Entry 9EPC (electron microscopy, 3.00 A resolution); this record covers chains E and H of the 21 polymer chains in the assembly.

== Chain E ==
Protein: DNA-directed RNA polymerase subunit beta''
Source organism: Sinapis alba
UniProt: A0A6C0M829 (A0A6C0M829_SINAL); residue numbers follow UniProt; this construct covers 1-1373
Sequence (1373 residues; each row starts with the number of its first residue):
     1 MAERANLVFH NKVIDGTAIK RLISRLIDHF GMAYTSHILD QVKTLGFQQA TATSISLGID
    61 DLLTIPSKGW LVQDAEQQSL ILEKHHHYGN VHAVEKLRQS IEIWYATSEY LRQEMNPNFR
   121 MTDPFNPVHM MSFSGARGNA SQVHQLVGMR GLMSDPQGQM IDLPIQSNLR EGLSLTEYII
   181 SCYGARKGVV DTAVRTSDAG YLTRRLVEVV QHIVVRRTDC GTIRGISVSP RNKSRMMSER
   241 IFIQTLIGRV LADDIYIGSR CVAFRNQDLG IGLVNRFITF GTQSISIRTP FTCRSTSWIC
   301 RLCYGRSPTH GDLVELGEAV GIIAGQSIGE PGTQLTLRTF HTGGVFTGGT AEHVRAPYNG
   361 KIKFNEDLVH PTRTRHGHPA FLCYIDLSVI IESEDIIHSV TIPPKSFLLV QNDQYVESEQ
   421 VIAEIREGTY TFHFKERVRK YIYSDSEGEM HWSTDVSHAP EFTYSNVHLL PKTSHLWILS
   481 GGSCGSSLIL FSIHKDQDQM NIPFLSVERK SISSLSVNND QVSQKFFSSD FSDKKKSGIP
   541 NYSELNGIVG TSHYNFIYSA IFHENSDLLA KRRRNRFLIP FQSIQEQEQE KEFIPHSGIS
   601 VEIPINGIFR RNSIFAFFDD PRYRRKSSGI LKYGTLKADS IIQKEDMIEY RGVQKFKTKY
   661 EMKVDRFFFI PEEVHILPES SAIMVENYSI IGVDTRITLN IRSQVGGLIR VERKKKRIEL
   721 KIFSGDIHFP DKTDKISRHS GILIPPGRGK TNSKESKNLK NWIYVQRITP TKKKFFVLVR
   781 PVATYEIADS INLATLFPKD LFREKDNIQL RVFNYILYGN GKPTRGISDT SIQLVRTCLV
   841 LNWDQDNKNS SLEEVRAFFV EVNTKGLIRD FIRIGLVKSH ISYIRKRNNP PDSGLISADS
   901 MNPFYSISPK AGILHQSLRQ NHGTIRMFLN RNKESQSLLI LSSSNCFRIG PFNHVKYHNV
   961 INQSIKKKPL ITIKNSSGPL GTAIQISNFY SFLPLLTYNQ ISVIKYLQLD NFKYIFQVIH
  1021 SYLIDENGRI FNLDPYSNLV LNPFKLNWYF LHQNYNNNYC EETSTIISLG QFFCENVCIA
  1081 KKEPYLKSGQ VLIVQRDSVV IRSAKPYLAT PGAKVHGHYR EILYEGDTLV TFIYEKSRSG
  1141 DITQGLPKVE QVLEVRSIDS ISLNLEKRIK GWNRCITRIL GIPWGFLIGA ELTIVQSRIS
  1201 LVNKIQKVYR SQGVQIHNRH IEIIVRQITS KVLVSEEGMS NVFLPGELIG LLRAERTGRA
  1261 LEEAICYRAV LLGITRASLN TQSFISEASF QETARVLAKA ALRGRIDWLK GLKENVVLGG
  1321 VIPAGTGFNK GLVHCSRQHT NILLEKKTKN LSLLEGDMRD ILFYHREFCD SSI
Unresolved in the structure: 1-2, 336-341, 428-434, 507-564, 583-597, 624-791, 820-832, 845-852, 909-919, 959-969, 1138-1143, 1333-1373
Bound ions: Zn2+: C220, C293, C300, C303

== Chain H ==
Protein: PAP3, pTAC10
Source organism: Sinapis alba
Sequence (675 residues; each row starts with the number of its first residue):
     1 MQICQATLTT FTFTNPSNPN FCKPKPLFPS FQPPRRVTLP PCRGFSSDEF PVDETFLEKF
    61 GPKDKDTEDE ARRRNWIERG WAPWEEILTP EADFARKSLN EGEEVPLQSP EAIEAFKMLR
   121 PSYRKKKIKE MGITEDEWYA KQFEIRGDKP PPLDTSWAGP LVVRQIPPRD WPPKGWEVDR
   181 KELEFIREAH KLMAERVWLE DLDKDLKVGE DATVDKMCLE RFKVFLKQYN EWVEANKDRL
   241 EEDSYKYDQD FYPGRRIRGK DYKEGMYELP FYYPGMICEG TVTTLHLYQG AFVDIGGVHE
   301 GWVPIKGNDW FWIRHFIRVG MHVIVEITAK RDPYRFRFPL ELRFVHPNID HMIFNKFDFP
   361 PIFHRDGDTN PDEIRRDCGR PPEPRKDPGS KPEEEGLLSD HPYVDKLWQL HVAEQMILDD
   421 YEANPEKYKG KKLSELSDDE GFDERKEIEH GEAYYKKTKL PKVILKTSVK ELDLEAALIE
   481 RKYHNKLMME AKARGEGYKI EKLRRNIEMD EYDSLHWRRS LEEREALLRD ISSRQALGLP
   541 LEEPGRYKPG SFFGKDQYDP TSALYQYDYW GEPKNSEISK QERMKDAHNK SIVGKGNVWY
   601 DMSYDDAIKQ TIERRKAESN VVTQKEEETE SKEEEEDDDD EYEFDDFDYS ILSDESSIGY
   661 SEQQPLVNGT QVFTD
Unresolved in the structure: 1-63, 615-675

== Interface between chain E and chain H ==
Residue-residue contacts - 454 pairs, chain E then chain H:
  N90(E) with T89(H); E91(H); A92(H); A95(H)
  H92(E) with L99(H)
  E95(E) with L99(H)
  R98(E) with E103(H), salt bridge
  E366(E) with R120(H), salt bridge
  P371(E) with P106(H); L107(H), hydrogen bond (backbone-backbone); F116(H), hydrophobic
  T372(E) with V105(H), hydrogen bond (side chain-backbone); L107(H); F116(H)
  R373(E) with F94(H); A95(H); S98(H), hydrogen bond; L99(H); E103(H); E104(H)
  T374(E) with E104(H)
  R375(E) with E103(H); E104(H), salt bridge
  P379(E) with F116(H), hydrophobic; L119(H), hydrophobic
  A380(E) with F116(H)
  F381(E) with F116(H), hydrophobic
  L382(E) with V105(H); P106(H)
  Y384(E) with P106(H)
  F407(E) with E104(H)
  Q411(E) with R120(H), hydrogen bond
  R426(E) with E104(H), salt bridge
  H451(E) with A82(H); W84(H)
  W452(E) with W81(H), hydrogen bond (backbone-side chain)
  S453(E) with W81(H); P83(H); W84(H), hydrogen bond (side chain-backbone); E86(H)
  D455(E) with R96(H), salt bridge
  V456(E) with E68(H)
  S457(E) with E68(H)
  H458(E) with E68(H), hydrogen bond (backbone-side chain); A71(H); R72(H); N75(H), hydrogen bond; W81(H)
  A459(E) with D66(H); E68(H), hydrogen bond (backbone-side chain); A71(H)
  P460(E) with K65(H)
  T463(E) with D64(H); K65(H)
  K472(E) with N100(H)
  T473(E) with R96(H); L99(H); N100(H), hydrogen bond (backbone-side chain)
  S474(E) with R96(H)
  H475(E) with E86(H); L88(H); A92(H); R96(H)
  W477(E) with E86(H), hydrogen bond
  L490(E) with P371(H), hydrophobic; E383(H)
  S492(E) with R380(H); P381(H); P382(H), hydrogen bond (side chain-backbone); E383(H), hydrogen bond; P384(H)
  I493(E) with H364(H), hydrogen bond (backbone-side chain); P371(H); R375(H); R380(H), hydrogen bond (backbone-side chain)
  H494(E) with H364(H), hydrogen bond
  K495(E) with F359(H); R380(H)
  D496(E) with K306(H); P361(H)
  Q497(E) with Y288(H); Q289(H), hydrogen bond; R337(H), hydrogen bond (backbone-side chain); F357(H); P361(H)
  D498(E) with P361(H); I362(H), hydrogen bond (side chain-backbone); H364(H); R380(H), salt bridge
  Q499(E) with R337(H); I362(H), hydrogen bond (backbone-backbone); F363(H); H364(H), hydrogen bond (backbone-backbone)
  M500(E) with H364(H)
  N501(E) with F363(H); H364(H), hydrogen bond (backbone-backbone); R365(H)
  I502(E) with H364(H); R365(H); D366(H)
  N565(E) with K499(H)
  L568(E) with H411(H), hydrogen bond (backbone-side chain); N506(H)
  L569(E) with W408(H), hydrogen bond (backbone-side chain); H411(H)
  K571(E) with M509(H)
  R573(E) with S399(H); D400(H), salt bridge; H401(H); D513(H), salt bridge
  R574(E) with L398(H); S399(H); D400(H), hydrogen bond (backbone-side chain)
  R576(E) with D400(H), salt bridge; D405(H), salt bridge
  L578(E) with W408(H), hydrophobic
  F581(E) with Y455(H)
  E602(E) with H588(H)
  I603(E) with T458(H)
  P604(E) with T458(H)
  I605(E) with K457(H); T458(H); K459(H), hydrogen bond (backbone-backbone)
  N606(E) with K459(H); L460(H)
  R610(E) with Q581(H), hydrogen bond
  R611(E) with K585(H), hydrogen bond (backbone-side chain)
  N612(E) with K585(H)
  I614(E) with N589(H); I592(H), hydrophobic
  F617(E) with I592(H), hydrophobic
  Y623(E) with W599(H), hydrophobic; Y600(H)
  N792(E) with Q610(H); T611(H)
  L793(E) with Y604(H), hydrophobic; A607(H), hydrophobic; T611(H), hydrogen bond (backbone-side chain)
  T795(E) with Y604(H); I608(H)
  L796(E) with Y604(H), hydrogen bond (backbone-side chain)
  F797(E) with Y604(H), hydrogen bond (backbone-side chain)
  P798(E) with K502(H)
  K799(E) with K502(H)
  D800(E) with D513(H)
  L801(E) with D510(H)
  F802(E) with S399(H); D510(H); S514(H); W517(H), hydrophobic
  L810(E) with S603(H); Y604(H), hydrogen bond (backbone-backbone)
  R811(E) with D601(H), salt bridge; M602(H); S603(H)
  V812(E) with M602(H)
  F813(E) with D601(H)
  N814(E) with N597(H); V598(H); W599(H), hydrogen bond (backbone-backbone); Y600(H), hydrogen bond
  Y815(E) with V593(H), hydrophobic; G596(H); N597(H); V598(H), hydrophobic
  I816(E) with N597(H), hydrogen bond (backbone-backbone)
  L817(E) with V593(H); G596(H)
  G819(E) with K595(H)
  R836(E) with I592(H), hydrogen bond (side chain-backbone)
  A857(E) with L460(H)
  F858(E) with L460(H), hydrophobic; P461(H)
  F859(E) with A453(H), hydrophobic; L460(H), hydrophobic; P461(H), hydrogen bond (backbone-backbone); K462(H); V463(H), hydrogen bond (backbone-backbone)
  V860(E) with V463(H); L465(H), hydrophobic
  E861(E) with K462(H); V463(H), hydrogen bond (backbone-backbone); I464(H); L465(H), hydrogen bond (backbone-backbone)
  V862(E) with V412(H), hydrophobic; L465(H)
  N863(E) with R445(H); I464(H); L465(H), hydrogen bond (backbone-backbone); K466(H); T467(H), hydrogen bond (backbone-backbone)
  T864(E) with A413(H); T467(H)
  K865(E) with L436(H); S437(H), hydrogen bond (side chain-backbone); D439(H), salt bridge; F442(H)
  L867(E) with M416(H), hydrophobic; I417(H), hydrophobic; D420(H)
  I868(E) with M416(H)
  R869(E) with V412(H); M416(H), hydrogen bond; D419(H), salt bridge
  F871(E) with W408(H), hydrophobic; V412(H), hydrophobic
  I884(E) with P388(H), hydrophobic
  R885(E) with P388(H); S390(H), hydrogen bond (side chain-backbone); P392(H); E395(H), salt bridge
  R887(E) with L398(H); E523(H), salt bridge
  N888(E) with E395(H), hydrogen bond; L398(H)
  L895(E) with I448(H)
  I896(E) with I448(H), hydrophobic; V463(H)
  S897(E) with H450(H), hydrogen bond (backbone-side chain)
  A898(E) with H450(H)
  D899(E) with H450(H), hydrogen bond (backbone-side chain)
  H922(E) with Q249(H), hydrogen bond
  T924(E) with R337(H)
  R926(E) with Y288(H)
  N930(E) with R79(H)
  N932(E) with R79(H), hydrogen bond
  L941(E) with Y288(H), hydrophobic
  I971(E) with E210(H)
  N975(E) with E279(H), hydrogen bond
  S976(E) with E279(H)
  S977(E) with E279(H), hydrogen bond (side chain-backbone); G280(H); D294(H), hydrogen bond (side chain-backbone); I295(H); G296(H), hydrogen bond (side chain-backbone)
  G978(E) with C278(H); E279(H), hydrogen bond (backbone-backbone); I295(H)
  P979(E) with Y267(H); F271(H), hydrophobic; Y272(H), hydrophobic; I277(H); C278(H), hydrophobic
  L980(E) with V163(H); Q165(H), hydrogen bond (backbone-side chain); I277(H), hydrogen bond (backbone-backbone)
  G981(E) with V163(H); Q165(H); M276(H); I277(H), hydrogen bond (backbone-backbone)
  T982(E) with V163(H); R164(H), hydrogen bond (backbone-backbone); I166(H); M193(H); G275(H); M276(H)
  A983(E) with V162(H); G275(H); I277(H), hydrophobic
  I984(E) with V162(H), hydrogen bond (backbone-backbone); R164(H); M193(H), hydrophobic; V197(H), hydrophobic
  Q985(E) with R196(H)
  I986(E) with V162(H), hydrophobic; L199(H), hydrophobic
  S987(E) with R196(H), hydrogen bond; V197(H), hydrogen bond (backbone-backbone); W198(H)
  N988(E) with W198(H); L199(H), hydrogen bond (side chain-backbone); E200(H), hydrogen bond
  F989(E) with A158(H); L199(H), hydrophobic
  L995(E) with R343(H)
  L996(E) with W157(H); A158(H); L161(H), hydrophobic; I277(H), hydrophobic
  T997(E) with T155(H); S156(H); W157(H); A158(H); V345(H), hydrogen bond (side chain-backbone); N348(H)
  Y998(E) with T155(H); S156(H), hydrogen bond (backbone-backbone); A158(H), hydrophobic
  N999(E) with N348(H), hydrogen bond; H351(H), hydrogen bond
  Q1000(E) with P151(H); P152(H); D154(H), hydrogen bond (backbone-side chain); H351(H), hydrogen bond
  I1001(E) with H351(H)
  V1003(E) with S156(H)
  Y1014(E) with G159(H), hydrogen bond (backbone-backbone); L199(H), hydrophobic; E200(H), hydrogen bond
  I1015(E) with S156(H); W157(H)
  F1016(E) with S156(H); W157(H), hydrogen bond (backbone-backbone); G159(H); P160(H)
  V1018(E) with W157(H)
  I1019(E) with W157(H), hydrophobic; L161(H), hydrophobic
  H1020(E) with P160(H); L161(H), hydrogen bond (backbone-backbone)
  S1021(E) with L161(H)
  Y1022(E) with P160(H), hydrophobic; L161(H), hydrogen bond (backbone-backbone); V162(H); V163(H), hydrogen bond (backbone-backbone); L202(H), hydrophobic
  L1023(E) with V163(H); Q165(H)
  I1024(E) with V162(H), hydrophobic; V163(H), hydrogen bond (backbone-backbone); R164(H)
  D1025(E) with M217(H); C218(H), hydrogen bond (side chain-backbone); L219(H), hydrogen bond (side chain-backbone)
  E1026(E) with L192(H); C218(H); L219(H); E220(H), hydrogen bond (side chain-backbone); R221(H), salt bridge; F222(H)
  N1027(E) with C218(H)
  R1029(E) with K207(H)
  I1030(E) with L202(H); D205(H); L206(H); K207(H)
  F1031(E) with K207(H); D211(H); A212(H), hydrophobic; M217(H), hydrophobic
  N1032(E) with L206(H); K207(H), hydrogen bond (backbone-backbone)
  L1033(E) with K207(H), hydrogen bond (backbone-backbone); V208(H); G209(H); A212(H)
  D1034(E) with V208(H)
  P1035(E) with V208(H)
  L1041(E) with Q165(H)
  N1042(E) with Y267(H)
  P1043(E) with Q165(H); F222(H); L226(H); F271(H), hydrophobic
  F1044(E) with L226(H); Y229(H), hydrophobic; N230(H); Y267(H), hydrophobic
  L1046(E) with V214(H); L219(H), hydrophobic; K223(H); L226(H), hydrophobic
  N1047(E) with V214(H)
  W1048(E) with A212(H), hydrogen bond (side chain-backbone)
  Y1049(E) with E279(H)
  L1051(E) with E279(H)
  H1052(E) with E279(H), hydrogen bond (backbone-side chain); H322(H)
  Q1053(E) with H322(H), hydrogen bond (side chain-backbone)
  Y1055(E) with W157(H); E279(H), hydrogen bond; H322(H); V323(H); I324(H); H346(H), hydrogen bond (backbone-side chain)
  N1056(E) with H346(H), hydrogen bond (backbone-side chain)
  N1057(E) with L153(H); D154(H); T155(H), hydrogen bond (backbone-backbone)
  Y1059(E) with L153(H), hydrogen bond (backbone-backbone); H315(H); F316(H), hydrogen bond (side chain-backbone); R318(H); M321(H)
  E1061(E) with R318(H), salt bridge
  E1062(E) with G320(H); M321(H); H322(H), salt bridge
  T1063(E) with R318(H), hydrogen bond (backbone-side chain); V319(H), hydrogen bond (side chain-backbone); G320(H)
  T1065(E) with V319(H)
  I1066(E) with A140(H), hydrophobic; F143(H)
  S1068(E) with I145(H); R314(H)
  L1069(E) with W84(H); W310(H), hydrophobic; R314(H), hydrogen bond (backbone-side chain)
  G1070(E) with W84(H)
  Q1071(E) with E85(H); F143(H)
  F1072(E) with W84(H), hydrophobic; E85(H), hydrogen bond (backbone-backbone); E86(H); I87(H), hydrogen bond (backbone-backbone)
  F1073(E) with I87(H); F143(H), hydrophobic
  C1074(E) with I87(H), hydrogen bond (backbone-backbone); L88(H), hydrophobic; T89(H); A92(H), hydrophobic
  N1076(E) with T89(H)
  V1077(E) with I87(H); T89(H)
  C1078(E) with Y139(H); Q142(H), hydrogen bond (backbone-side chain)
  I1079(E) with Y139(H); F143(H), hydrophobic
  A1080(E) with D136(H); Y139(H), hydrophobic
  K1081(E) with E135(H), salt bridge; D136(H), salt bridge; Y139(H)
  L1086(E) with F143(H), hydrophobic
  Q1090(E) with W84(H); L287(H); Y288(H)
  L1092(E) with L285(H); H286(H); L287(H), hydrogen bond (backbone-backbone); Y288(H), hydrophobic
  I1093(E) with Y252(H); T284(H); L285(H); H286(H)
  V1094(E) with T284(H); L285(H), hydrogen bond (backbone-backbone)
  Q1095(E) with T283(H); T284(H); V319(H)
  R1096(E) with T283(H)
  R1102(E) with Y288(H), hydrogen bond
  L1108(E) with A95(H), hydrophobic; L99(H), hydrophobic
  T1110(E) with L99(H)
  P1111(E) with L99(H); N100(H)
  H1118(E) with R79(H), hydrogen bond
  Y1119(E) with R79(H); G80(H); W81(H)
  R1120(E) with E78(H), hydrogen bond (side chain-backbone); R79(H), hydrogen bond (side chain-backbone)
Also at the interface, not in a pair above, chain E (228 interface residues in all): F346, H370, N412, E449, T454, E461, F462, L479, F491, S613, V835, R856, D892, S893, Q920, L929, R931, E934, V955, Y957, Q1017, N1058, I1067, V1091
Also at the interface, not in a pair above, chain H (226 interface residues in all): T67, D201, K204, T213, K216, T281, I317, D350, D368, I374, L397, V404, Q409, Y428, V469, Y498, I500, L503, R524, K555, S591

== Summary ==
228 residues of chain E and 226 residues of chain H are in contact; the contacts include 104 hydrogen bonds
and 20 salt bridges. Polar pairs include R98(E)-E103(H), E366(E)-R120(H) and R375(E)-E104(H). The Zn2+ site is
built by C220(E), C293(E), C300(E) and C303(E).
Chain E is DNA-directed RNA polymerase subunit beta'' and chain H is PAP3, pTAC10, both from Sinapis alba; the
structure, Cryo-EM structure of the Plastid-encoded RNA polymerase from Sinapis alba, was determined by
electron microscopy.
